Entry 4AIJ (X-ray diffraction, 2.05 A resolution); this record covers chains A and D of the 4 polymer chains in the assembly.

== Chain A ==
Name: Transcriptional regulator slya
From: Yersinia pseudotuberculosis
Reference sequence: B1JJ73 (SLYA_YERPY); residue numbers follow UniProt; this construct covers 1-143
Sequence (151 residues; each row starts with the number of its first residue):
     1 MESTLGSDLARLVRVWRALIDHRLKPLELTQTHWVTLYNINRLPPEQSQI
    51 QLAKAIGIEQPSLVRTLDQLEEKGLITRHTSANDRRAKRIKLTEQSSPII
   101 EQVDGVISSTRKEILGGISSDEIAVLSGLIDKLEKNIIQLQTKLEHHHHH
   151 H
Not modelled in the structure: 1-2, 142-151
Sequence notes: expression tag (144-151); engineered mutation Ser81 (Cys in B1JJ73), Ser108 (Cys in B1JJ73)
From the paper describing this entry:
  - binding site for the 21-nt DNA strand: Gln49, Gln60, Val64, Arg86
  - mutagenesis - G116A, S127I/G128K: increased stability in response to 37  degC
  - mutagenesis - G116A: increased binding to 37  degC
  - mutagenesis - G116A/S127I/G128K: increased stability
  - mutagenesis - T4P: decreased stability
  - mutagenesis - N41H/R42Q, Q102E/V103M/D104E: unchanged stability in response to 37  degC

== Chain D ==
Molecule: 21-nt DNA strand
Sequence (21 nucleotides; numbered 1 to 21; the number before each row is that of its first residue):
     1 TATTAATTCAAATAATATAAT

== Interface between chain A and chain D ==
Residue-residue contacts (8; chain A residue first):
  Thr30(A) - DT13(D)  phosphate contact
  Thr32(A) - DA14(D)  hydrogen bond to the phosphate
  Glu59(A) - DA15(D)  hydrogen bond to the phosphate
  Glu59(A) - DT16(D)  base contact
  Pro61(A) - DT16(D)  base contact
  Pro61(A) - DA17(D)  base contact
  Ser62(A) - DA14(D)  sugar contact
  Ser62(A) - DA15(D)  hydrogen bond to the phosphate
Interface residues without a listed pair, chain A (7 interface residues in all): Ile58, Thr66

== Summary ==
The interface between chain A and chain D involves 7 residues on one side and 5 on the other, with 3 hydrogen
bonds. Polar contacts include Thr32(A)-DA14(D), Glu59(A)-DA15(D) and Ser62(A)-DA15(D). From the paper: a
binding site for the 21-nt DNA strand at Gln49(A), Gln60(A) and Val64(A) among others; G116A and S127I/G128K
of chain A increase stability in response to 37  degC; 6 substitutions were tested in all.
Chain A is Transcriptional regulator slya (Yersinia pseudotuberculosis) and chain D is a 21-nt DNA strand; the
structure, Crystal structure of RovA from Yersinia in complex with a rovA promoter fragment, was determined by
X-ray diffraction together with 4AIH and 4AIK from the same study.
